1KD0 - chains A and B; structure by X-ray diffraction, 1.90 A resolution.

[Chain A (and B)]
Protein: beta-methylaspartase
From: Clostridium tetanomorphum
Notes: EC 4.3.1.2; chain B of this document is another copy of the same molecule, construct and numbering; everything in this record applies to it too
UniProtKB: Q05514 (MAAL_CLOTT); residues 1-413 here = UniProt positions 1-413
Sequence (413 residues; each row starts with the number of its first residue):
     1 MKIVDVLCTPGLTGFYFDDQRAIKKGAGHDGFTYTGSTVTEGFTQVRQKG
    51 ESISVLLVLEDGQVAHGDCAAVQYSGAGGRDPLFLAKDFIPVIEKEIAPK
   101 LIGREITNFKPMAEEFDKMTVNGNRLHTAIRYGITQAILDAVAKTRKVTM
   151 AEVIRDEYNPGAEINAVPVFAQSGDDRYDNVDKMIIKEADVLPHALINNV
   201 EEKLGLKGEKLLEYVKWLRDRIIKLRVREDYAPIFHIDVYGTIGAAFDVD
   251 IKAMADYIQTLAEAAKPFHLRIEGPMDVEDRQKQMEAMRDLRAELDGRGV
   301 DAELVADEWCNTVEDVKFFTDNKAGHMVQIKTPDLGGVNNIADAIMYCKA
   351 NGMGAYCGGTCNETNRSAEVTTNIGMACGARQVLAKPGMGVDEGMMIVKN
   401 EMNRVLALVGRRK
Modified positions: Mse-1, Mse-112, Mse-119, Mse-150, Mse-184, Mse-254, Mse-276, Mse-285, Mse-288, Mse-327, Mse-346, Mse-353, Mse-376, Mse-389, Mse-395, Mse-396, Mse-402 (selenomethionine; parent Met)
Construct notes: modified residue (1, 112, 119, 150, 184, 254, 276, 285, 288, 327, 346, 353, 376, 389, 395-396, 402)
Curated features (UniProtKB/Swiss-Prot):
  - active site: Lys-331 (Proton acceptor)
  - binding site ((2S,3S)-3-methyl-L-aspartate): Gln-172, Gln-329, Thr-360, Cys-361
  - binding site (Mg(2+)): Asp-238, Glu-273, Asp-307
  - site: His-194 (Transition state stabilizer)
  - mutagenesis: Gln-73 (Q73A: It has very broad nucleophile scope and excellent regio- and diastereoselectivity in the amination reaction ...), His-194 (H194A: Strong (160-fold) decrease of the catalytic efficiency for deamination and slight (1.8-fold) decrease of affinity binding for L-threo-beta-methylaspartate ...), Gln-329 (Q329A: Very strong decrease of the catalytic efficiency for deamination, whereas the affinity binding for L-threo-beta-methylaspartate is not affected ...), Lys-331 (K331A: It abolishes deaminase and aminase activities and does not show any major conformational changes ...), Leu-384 (L384A: It has very broad electrophile scope and excellent regio- and enantioselectivity in the amination reaction)

[Interface between chain A and chain B]
Residue-residue contacts - 103 pairs, chain A then chain B:
  Asp-5(A) with Arg-411(B), salt bridge
  Leu-7(A) with Ala-407(B); Leu-408(B), hydrophobic; Arg-411(B)
  Thr-9(A) with Asn-403(B); Arg-404(B); Ala-407(B)
  Pro-10(A) with Asn-403(B), hydrogen bond (backbone-side chain)
  Gly-11(A) with Asn-400(B)
  Leu-12(A) with Mse-396(B); Asn-400(B), hydrogen bond (backbone-side chain)
  Thr-13(A) with Lys-187(B); Asp-392(B); Mse-396(B)
  Gly-14(A) with Asp-392(B); Mse-396(B)
  Phe-15(A) with Lys-187(B), hydrogen bond (backbone-side chain)
  Tyr-16(A) with Lys-183(B); Ile-186(B), hydrophobic; Lys-187(B); Asp-392(B), hydrogen bond
  Asp-30(A) with Asp-182(B); Arg-221(B), salt bridge
  Gly-31(A) with Asp-179(B); Asp-182(B)
  Phe-32(A) with Asp-179(B); Asp-182(B), hydrogen bond (backbone-side chain); Lys-183(B)
  Gln-45(A) with Val-227(B)
  Gln-48(A) with Ile-186(B)
  Lys-49(A) with Ile-186(B); Glu-188(B), salt bridge
  Ser-52(A) with Asn-400(B)
  Ser-54(A) with Arg-404(B), hydrogen bond
  Leu-56(A) with Arg-404(B); Leu-408(B), hydrophobic
  Val-58(A) with Arg-411(B)
  Asp-61(A) with Lys-147(B), hydrogen bond (backbone-side chain)
  Gln-63(A) with Gln-63(B)
  Val-64(A) with Leu-408(B), hydrophobic
  His-66(A) with Arg-404(B), hydrogen bond
  Lys-147(A) with Asp-61(B), hydrogen bond (side chain-backbone); Gly-62(B)
  Asp-179(A) with Gly-31(B); Phe-32(B)
  Asp-182(A) with Asp-30(B); Gly-31(B); Phe-32(B), hydrogen bond (side chain-backbone); Thr-33(B)
  Lys-183(A) with Tyr-16(B); Phe-32(B)
  Ile-186(A) with Tyr-16(B), hydrophobic; Gln-48(B); Lys-49(B)
  Lys-187(A) with Thr-13(B); Phe-15(B), hydrogen bond (side chain-backbone); Tyr-16(B)
  Arg-221(A) with Asp-30(B), salt bridge; Gly-31(B)
  Lys-224(A) with Asp-30(B), salt bridge
  Leu-225(A) with Thr-33(B); Gln-45(B)
  Val-227(A) with Gln-45(B)
  Glu-363(A) with Mse-396(B)
  Thr-364(A) with Mse-396(B)
  Asn-365(A) with Glu-369(B); Mse-396(B)
  Glu-369(A) with Asn-365(B)
  Pro-387(A) with Mse-396(B), hydrophobic
  Gly-388(A) with Glu-393(B)
  Mse-389(A) with Glu-393(B), hydrogen bond (backbone-side chain)
  Gly-390(A) with Glu-393(B), hydrogen bond (backbone-side chain)
  Asp-392(A) with Thr-13(B); Gly-14(B); Tyr-16(B), hydrogen bond
  Glu-393(A) with Gly-388(B); Mse-389(B), hydrogen bond (side chain-backbone); Gly-390(B), hydrogen bond (side chain-backbone); Glu-393(B)
  Mse-396(A) with Leu-12(B); Thr-13(B); Gly-14(B); Glu-363(B); Thr-364(B); Asn-365(B); Pro-387(B), hydrophobic
  Asn-400(A) with Gly-11(B); Leu-12(B), hydrogen bond (side chain-backbone); Ser-52(B)
  Asn-403(A) with Thr-9(B); Pro-10(B), hydrogen bond (side chain-backbone)
  Arg-404(A) with Thr-9(B); Ser-54(B), hydrogen bond; Leu-56(B); His-66(B), hydrogen bond
  Ala-407(A) with Leu-7(B); Thr-9(B)
  Leu-408(A) with Leu-7(B), hydrophobic; Leu-56(B), hydrophobic; Val-64(B), hydrophobic
  Arg-411(A) with Asp-5(B), salt bridge; Leu-7(B); Val-58(B)
Interface residues without a listed pair, chain A (59 interface residues in all): Val-4, Thr-33, Gly-62, Asp-68, Val-391, Mse-395, Ile-397, Lys-399
Interface residues without a listed pair, chain B (60 interface residues in all): Val-4, Arg-47, Asp-68, Leu-225, Val-391, Mse-395, Ile-397, Lys-399

[Overview]
59 residues of chain A and 60 residues of chain B are in contact; the contacts include 20 hydrogen bonds and 6
salt bridges. Polar pairs include Asp-5(A)/Arg-411(B), Asp-30(A)/Arg-221(B) and Lys-49(A)/Glu-188(B).
Chain A and chain B are both beta-methylaspartase (Clostridium tetanomorphum); the structure, Crystal
Structure of beta-methylaspartase from Clostridium tetanomorphum. Apo-structure, was determined by X-ray
diffraction together with 1KCZ from the same study.
